PDB entry 6X2N | electron microscopy, 3.90 A resolution | chains I and Q of the 9 polymer chains in the assembly

[Chain I]
Name: DNA-directed RNA polymerase subunit beta
Source organism: Escherichia coli
Notes: EC 2.7.7.6
UniProt: P0A8V4 (RPOB_ECO57); residue numbers follow UniProt; this construct covers 1-1342
Sequence (1342 residues; row label = number of the first residue in the row):
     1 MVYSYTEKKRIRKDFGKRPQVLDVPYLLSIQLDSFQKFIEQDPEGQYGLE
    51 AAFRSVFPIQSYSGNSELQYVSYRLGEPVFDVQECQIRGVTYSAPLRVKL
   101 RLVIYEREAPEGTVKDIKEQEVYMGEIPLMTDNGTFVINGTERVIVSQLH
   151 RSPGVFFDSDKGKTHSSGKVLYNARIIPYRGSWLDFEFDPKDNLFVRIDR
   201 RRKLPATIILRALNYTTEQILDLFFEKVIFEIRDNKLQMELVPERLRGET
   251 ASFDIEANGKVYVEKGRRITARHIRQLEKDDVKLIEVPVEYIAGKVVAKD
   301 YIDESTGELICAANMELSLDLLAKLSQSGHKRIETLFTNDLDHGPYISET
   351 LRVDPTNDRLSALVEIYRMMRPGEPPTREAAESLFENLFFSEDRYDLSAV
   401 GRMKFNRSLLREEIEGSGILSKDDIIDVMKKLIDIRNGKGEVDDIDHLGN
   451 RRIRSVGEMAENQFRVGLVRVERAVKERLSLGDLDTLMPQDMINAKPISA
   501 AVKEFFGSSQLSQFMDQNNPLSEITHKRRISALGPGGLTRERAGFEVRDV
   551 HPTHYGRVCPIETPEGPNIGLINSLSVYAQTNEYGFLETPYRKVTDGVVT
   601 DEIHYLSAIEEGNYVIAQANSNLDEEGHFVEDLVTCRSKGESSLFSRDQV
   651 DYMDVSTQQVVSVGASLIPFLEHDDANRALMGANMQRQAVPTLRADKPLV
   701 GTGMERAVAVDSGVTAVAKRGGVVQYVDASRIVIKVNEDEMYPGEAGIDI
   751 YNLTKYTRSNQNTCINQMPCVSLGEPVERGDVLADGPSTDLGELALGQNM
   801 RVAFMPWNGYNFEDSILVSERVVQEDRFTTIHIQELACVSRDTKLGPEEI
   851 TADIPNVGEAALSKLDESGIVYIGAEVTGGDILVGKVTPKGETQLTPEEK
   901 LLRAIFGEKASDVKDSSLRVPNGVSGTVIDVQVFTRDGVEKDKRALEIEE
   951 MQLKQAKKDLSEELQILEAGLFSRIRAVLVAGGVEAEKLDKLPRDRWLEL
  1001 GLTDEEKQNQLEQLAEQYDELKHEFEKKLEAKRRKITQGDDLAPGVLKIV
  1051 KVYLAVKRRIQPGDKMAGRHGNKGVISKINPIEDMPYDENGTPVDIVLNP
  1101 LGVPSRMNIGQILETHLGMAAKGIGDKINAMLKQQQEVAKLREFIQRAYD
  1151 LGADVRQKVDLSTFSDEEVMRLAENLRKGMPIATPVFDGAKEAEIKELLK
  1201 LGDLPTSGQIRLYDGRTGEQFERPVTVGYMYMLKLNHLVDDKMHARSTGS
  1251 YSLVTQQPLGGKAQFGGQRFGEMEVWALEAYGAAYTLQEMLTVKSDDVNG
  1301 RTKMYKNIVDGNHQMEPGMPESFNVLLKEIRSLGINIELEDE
Unresolved in the structure: 1, 891-914, 1342
UniProt features mapped onto this chain:
  - modified residue (N6-acetyllysine): Lys1022, Lys1200

[Chain Q]
Molecule: 64-nt DNA strand
Sequence (64 nucleotides; each row starts with the number of its first residue):
     1 CCCAACGGCACCGCTGCAAGGAATAGGATACTTGCGGGCTAGGCTCTTAT
    51 GGCGGCGAATACCC
Unresolved in the structure: 1-9, 42-47

[Chain I / chain Q interface]
Pairs across the interface (13):
  Arg151(I) with DG51(Q), base contact
  Lys163(I) with DG54(Q), salt bridge to the phosphate
  Arg175(I) with DG51(Q), salt bridge to the phosphate
  Gly181(I) with DT50(Q), base contact
  Trp183(I) with DT50(Q), base contact; DG51(Q), phosphate contact
  Asp199(I) with DT50(Q), base contact
  Arg200(I) with DG51(Q), phosphate contact
  Arg201(I) with DA49(Q), base contact
  Ile445(I) with DG51(Q), base contact
  Arg451(I) with DG51(Q), hydrogen bond to the base
  Lys496(I) with DG37(Q), salt bridge to the phosphate
  Arg542(I) with DG52(Q), base contact
Other interface residues (no listed pair), chain I (18 interface residues in all): Asp446, Gly536, Gly537, Leu538, Thr539, Val547
Other interface residues (no listed pair), chain Q (7 interface residues in all): DG38

[Summary]
18 residues of chain I face 7 of chain Q across their interface; the contacts include 1 hydrogen bond and 3
salt bridges. Polar pairs include Arg451(I)-DG51(Q), Lys163(I)-DG54(Q) and Arg175(I)-DG51(Q).
Chain I is DNA-directed RNA polymerase subunit beta (Escherichia coli) and chain Q is a 64-nt DNA strand; the
structure, Mfd-bound E.coli RNA polymerase elongation complex - I state, was determined by electron microscopy
(same publication as 6X26, 6X2F, 6X43, 6X4W, 6X4Y and 6X50).
